PDB entry 7EA5 | electron microscopy, 3.30 A resolution | chains C and I of the 11 polymer chains in the assembly

== Chain C ==
Name: Histone H2A
From: Xenopus laevis
UniProt: Q6AZJ8 (Q6AZJ8_XENLA); residues 13-117 here correspond to UniProt positions 14-118 (UniProt number = residue number + 1)
Amino-acid sequence (105 residues; each row starts with the number of its first residue):
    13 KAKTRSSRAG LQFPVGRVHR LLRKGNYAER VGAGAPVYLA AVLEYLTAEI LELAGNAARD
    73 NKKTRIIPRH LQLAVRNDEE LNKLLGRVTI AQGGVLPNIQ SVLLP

== Chain I ==
Molecule: 601-DNA
Sequence (145 nucleotides; each row starts with the number of its first residue):
     2 TCGAGAATCC CGGTGCCGAG GCCGCTCAAT TGGTCGTAGA CAGCTCTAGC ACCGCTTAAA
    62 CGCACGTACG CGCTGTCCCC CGCGTTTTAA CCGCCAAGGG GATTACTCCC TAGTCTCCAG
   122 GCACGTGTCA GATATATACA TCCGA

== Chain C / chain I interface ==
Contacting residue pairs - 9 pairs, chain C then chain I:
  Lys15(C) - DT31(I)  phosphate contact
  Lys15(C) - DT32(I)  phosphate contact
  Thr16(C) - DT31(I)  phosphate contact
  Arg17(C) - DT31(I)  salt bridge to the phosphate
  Arg20(C) - DT32(I)  salt bridge to the phosphate
  Arg32(C) - DA29(I)  sugar contact
  Arg32(C) - DA30(I)  salt bridge to the phosphate
  Arg42(C) - DA39(I)  sugar contact
  Arg77(C) - DA20(I)  sugar contact
Other interface residues (no listed pair), chain C (10 interface residues in all): Ala14, Gly28, Arg29

== In short ==
10 residues of chain C face 6 of chain I across their interface; the contacts include 3 salt bridges. Among
the polar pairs are Arg17(C)-DT31(I), Arg20(C)-DT32(I) and Arg32(C)-DA30(I).
Here chain C is Histone H2A (Xenopus laevis) and chain I is 601-DNA. Entry 7EA5 (Yeast Set2 bound to a
nucleosome containing oncohistone mutations) was determined by electron microscopy together with 7EA8 from the
same study.
